Entry 3TDD (X-ray diffraction, 2.70 A resolution); this record covers chains L and V of the 28 polymer chains in the assembly.

# Chain L
Name: Proteasome component C5
From: Saccharomyces cerevisiae
Notes: EC 3.4.25.1
UniProtKB: P23724 (PSB1_YEAST); the construct lacks a stretch of the UniProt sequence and is renumbered around it, so the offset changes along the chain: -9 to -1 = UniProt 20-28; 1-70 = UniProt 29-98; 71-106 = UniProt 100-135; 107-144 = UniProt 138-175; 2 more segments
Sequence (222 residues; row label = number of the first residue in the row; note: 2 numbers in that range are skipped by the numbering (no residue carries them; nothing is unmodelled there); a row labelled like 10A-10B holds insertion residues (10A, then the next letters in order); numbers below 1 keep their minus sign (Gln-9 is residue -9)):
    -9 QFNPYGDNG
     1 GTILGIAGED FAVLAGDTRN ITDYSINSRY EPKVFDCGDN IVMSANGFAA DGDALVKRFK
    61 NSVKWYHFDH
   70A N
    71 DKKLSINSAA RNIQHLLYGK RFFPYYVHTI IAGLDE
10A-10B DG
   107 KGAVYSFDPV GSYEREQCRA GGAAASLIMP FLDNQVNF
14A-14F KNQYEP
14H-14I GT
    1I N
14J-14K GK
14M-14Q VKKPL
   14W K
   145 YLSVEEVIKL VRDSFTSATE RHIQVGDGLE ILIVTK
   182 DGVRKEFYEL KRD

# Chain V
Name: Proteasome component PUP1
From: Saccharomyces cerevisiae
Notes: EC 3.4.25.1
UniProtKB: P25043 (PSB7_YEAST); the construct lacks a stretch of the UniProt sequence and is renumbered around it, so the offset changes along the chain: 1-91 = UniProt 30-120; 93-105 = UniProt 121-133; 106-187 = UniProt 135-216; 189-223 = UniProt 217-251
Sequence (222 residues; each row starts with the number of its first residue; note: 2 numbers in that range are skipped by the numbering (no residue carries them; nothing is unmodelled there)):
     1 TTIVGVKFNN GVVIAADTRS TQGPIVADKN CAKLHRISPK IWCAGAGTAA DTEAVTQLIG
    61 SNIELHSLYT SREPRVVSAL QMLKQHLFKY Q
    93 GHIGAYLIVA GVD
   10A P
   106 TGSHLFSIHA HGSTDVGYYL SLGSGSLAAM AVLESHWKQD LTKEEAIKLA SDAIQAGIWN
   166 DLGSGSNVDV CVMEIGKDAE YL
   189 RNYLTPNVRE EKQKSYKFPR GTTAVLKESI VNICD
UniProt features mapped onto this chain:
  - active site: Thr1 (Nucleophile)

# How chain L and chain V interact
Residue-residue contacts (62; chain L residue first):
  Asn1I(L) - Val213(V)
  Asn14B(L) - Thr210(V)
  Gln14C(L) - Phe206(V)
  Gln14C(L) - Thr210(V)
  Tyr14D(L) - Thr210(V)  hydrogen bond (backbone-backbone)
  Tyr14D(L) - Ala212(V)  hydrophobic
  Pro14F(L) - Arg208(V)
  Pro14F(L) - Gly209(V)
  Gly14J(L) - Ala212(V)
  Arg19(L) - Leu167(V)
  Ile21(L) - Leu167(V)  hydrophobic
  Asp23(L) - Leu167(V)
  Tyr24(L) - Asn165(V)
  Tyr24(L) - Asp166(V)
  Tyr24(L) - Leu167(V)  hydrogen bond (backbone-backbone)
  Ile26(L) - Trp164(V)
  Ile26(L) - Leu167(V)  hydrophobic
  Arg29(L) - Trp164(V)  hydrogen bond (side chain-backbone)
  Arg29(L) - Asn165(V)
  Phe137(L) - Tyr204(V)
  Asn140(L) - Phe206(V)
  Gln141(L) - Lys202(V)
  Gln141(L) - Tyr204(V)
  Gln141(L) - Phe206(V)
  Glu150(L) - Lys202(V)
  Lys153(L) - Gln201(V)
  Leu154(L) - Tyr204(V)
  Arg156(L) - Glu198(V)  salt bridge
  Arg156(L) - Gln201(V)  hydrogen bond
  Asp157(L) - Lys200(V)
  Asp157(L) - Gln201(V)  hydrogen bond (side chain-backbone)
  Asp157(L) - Lys202(V)  hydrogen bond (side chain-backbone)
  Asp157(L) - Tyr204(V)  hydrogen bond
  Thr160(L) - Arg197(V)  hydrogen bond
  Thr160(L) - Glu198(V)
  Ser161(L) - Arg197(V)  hydrogen bond
  Glu164(L) - Val26(V)
  Glu164(L) - Lys29(V)  salt bridge
  Glu164(L) - Arg197(V)
  Arg165(L) - Pro24(V)
  Arg165(L) - Ile25(V)
  Arg165(L) - Val26(V)  hydrogen bond (backbone-backbone)
  Arg165(L) - Ala27(V)  hydrogen bond (side chain-backbone)
  Arg165(L) - Lys29(V)
  His166(L) - Pro24(V)
  His166(L) - Ile25(V)
  Ile167(L) - Arg19(V)
  Ile167(L) - Thr21(V)
  Ile167(L) - Pro24(V)  hydrogen bond (backbone-backbone)
  Ile167(L) - Val26(V)  hydrophobic
  Ile167(L) - Leu167(V)
  Glu190(L) - Glu198(V)
  Lys192(L) - Asn195(V)  hydrogen bond (side chain-backbone)
  Arg193(L) - Trp164(V)
  Asp194(L) - Arg19(V)  salt bridge
  Asp194(L) - Ile163(V)
  Asp194(L) - Trp164(V)
  Asp194(L) - Asp166(V)
  Asp194(L) - Ser169(V)
  Asp194(L) - Gly170(V)
  Asp194(L) - Ser171(V)  hydrogen bond (side chain-backbone)
  Asp194(L) - Asn195(V)
Other interface residues (no listed pair), chain L (34 interface residues in all): Glu14E, Gly14H, Ser25, Leu133
Other interface residues (no listed pair), chain V (33 interface residues in all): Gly23, Asp28, Ser129, Gly168, Pro207

# Summary
The interface between chain L and chain V involves 34 residues on one side and 33 on the other, with 14
hydrogen bonds and 3 salt bridges. Among the polar pairs are Arg156(L)-Glu198(V), Glu164(L)-Lys29(V) and
Asp194(L)-Arg19(V).
Here chain L is Proteasome component C5 and chain V is Proteasome component PUP1, both from Saccharomyces
cerevisiae. Entry 3TDD (Crystal structure of yeast CP in complex with Belactosin C) was determined by X-ray
diffraction.
